Entry 4C4D (X-ray diffraction, 1.32 A resolution); this record covers chain A.

Chain A:
Name: Cellulose 1,4-beta-cellobiosidase
Source organism: Trichoderma reesei
Notes: EC 3.2.1.91; fragment: catalytic module, residues 18-451
UniProt: P62694 (GUX1_HYPJE); residues 1-434 here correspond to UniProt positions 18-451 (UniProt number = residue number + 17)
Amino-acid sequence (434 residues; row label = number of the first residue in the row):
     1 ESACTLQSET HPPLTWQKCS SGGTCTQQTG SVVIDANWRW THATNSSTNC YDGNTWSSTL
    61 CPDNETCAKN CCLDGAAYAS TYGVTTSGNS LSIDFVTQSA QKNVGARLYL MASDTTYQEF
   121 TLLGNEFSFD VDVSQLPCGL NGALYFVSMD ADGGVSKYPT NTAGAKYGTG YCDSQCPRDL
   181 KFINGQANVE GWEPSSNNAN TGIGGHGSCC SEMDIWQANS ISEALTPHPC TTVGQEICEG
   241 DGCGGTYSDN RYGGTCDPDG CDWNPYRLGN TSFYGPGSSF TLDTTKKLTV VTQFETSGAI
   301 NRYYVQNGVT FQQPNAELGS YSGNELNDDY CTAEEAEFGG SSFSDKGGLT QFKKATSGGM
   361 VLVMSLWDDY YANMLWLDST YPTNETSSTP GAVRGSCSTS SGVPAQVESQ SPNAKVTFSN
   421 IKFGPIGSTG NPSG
Cystine bridges: C4-C72, C19-C25, C50-C71, C61-C67, C138-C397, C172-C210, C176-C209, C230-C256, C238-C243, C261-C331
Covalently attached groups: N-acetylglucosamine (NAG) linked to N270, N384
Modified positions: E1 (pyroglutamic acid; PCA)
Differences from the reference sequence: cloning artifact (94); engineered mutation Q217 (Glu234 in P62694)
Bound ions: Co2+ site 1: H206, E239; Co2+ site 2 near D249 (its only coordinating residue here); Co2+ site 3: E295, E325
Swiss-Prot annotation at these positions:
  - active site: E212 (Nucleophile)
  - site: N64 (Not glycosylated)
  - glycosylation (N-linked (GlcNAc) asparagine): N45, N270, N384

Overview:
N-acetylglucosamine is covalently linked to N270 and N384. The Co2+ site 1 is built by H206 and E239. E295 and
E325 coordinate Co2+ site 3. Curated annotation (UniProt) lists active-site residue E212.
Chain A is Cellulose 1,4-beta-cellobiosidase (Trichoderma reesei); the structure, Covalent glycosyl-enzyme
intermediate of Hypocrea jecorina Cel7a E217Q mutant trapped using DNP-2-deoxy-2-fluoro-cellotrioside, was
determined by X-ray diffraction (same publication as 4C4C).
